3ZPZ - chains C and Q of the 21 polymer chains in the assembly; structure by electron microscopy, 8.90 A resolution (very low resolution: no residue pairs are listed; an interface is given only as per-side residue counts).

[Chain C]
Protein: 60 kDa chaperonin
Source organism: Escherichia coli BL21
UniProtKB: P0A6F5 (CH60_ECOLI); numbering as in UniProt (aligned over 2-527)
Amino-acid sequence (526 residues; numbered 2 to 527; the number before each row is that of its first residue):
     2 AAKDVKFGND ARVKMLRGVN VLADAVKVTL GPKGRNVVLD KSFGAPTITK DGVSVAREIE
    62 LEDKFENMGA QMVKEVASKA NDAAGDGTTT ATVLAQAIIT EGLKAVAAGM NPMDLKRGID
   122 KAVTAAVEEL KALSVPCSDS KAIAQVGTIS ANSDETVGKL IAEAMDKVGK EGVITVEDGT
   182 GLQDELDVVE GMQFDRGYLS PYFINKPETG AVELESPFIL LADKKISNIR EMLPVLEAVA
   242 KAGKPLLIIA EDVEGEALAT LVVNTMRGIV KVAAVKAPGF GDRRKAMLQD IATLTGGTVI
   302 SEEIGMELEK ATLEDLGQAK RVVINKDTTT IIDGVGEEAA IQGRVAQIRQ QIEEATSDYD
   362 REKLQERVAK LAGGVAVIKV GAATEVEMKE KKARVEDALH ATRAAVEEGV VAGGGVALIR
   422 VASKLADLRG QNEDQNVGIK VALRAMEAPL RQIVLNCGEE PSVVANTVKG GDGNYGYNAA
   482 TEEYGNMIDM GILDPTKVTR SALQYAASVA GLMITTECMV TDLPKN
Not modelled in the structure: 527
Ion coordination: Mg2+: D87 (together with ADP)
Residues lining bound ligands: ADP (adenosine-5'-diphosphate): T30, L31, G32, P33, K51, D87, G88, T89, T90, T91, I150, S151, S154, G414, G415, G416, I454, Y478, N479, A480, A481, M488, I493, D495
Reported in the primary citation:
  - mutagenesis - D398A: abolished catalytic activity on ATP (citing earlier work)

[Chain Q]
Protein: 10 kDa chaperonin
Source organism: Escherichia coli K-12
UniProtKB: P0A6F9 (CH10_ECOLI); residue numbers follow UniProt; this construct covers 1-97
Amino-acid sequence (97 residues; each row starts with the number of its first residue):
     1 MNIRPLHDRV IVKRKEVETK SAGGIVLTGS AAAKSTRGEV LAVGNGRILE NGEVKPLDVK
    61 VGDIVIFNDG YGVKSEKIDN EEVLIMSESD ILAIVEA
Swiss-Prot annotation at these positions:
  - modified residue: K34 (N6-succinyllysine)

[Chain C / chain Q interface]
At this resolution (9 A) residue pairs are not listed: 10 residues of chain C and 8 of chain Q lie at the interface.

[Overview]
10 residues of chain C and 8 residues of chain Q are in contact. Chain C binds ADP. The paper reports that
D398A of chain C abolishes catalytic activity on ATP.
Here chain C is 60 kDa chaperonin (Escherichia coli BL21) and chain Q is 10 kDa chaperonin (Escherichia coli
K-12). Entry 3ZPZ (Visualizing GroEL-ES in the Act of Encapsulating a Non-Native Substrate Protein) was
determined by electron microscopy (same publication as 3ZQ0 and 3ZQ1).
